6LQJ - chains I and i of the 18 polymer chains in the assembly; structure by electron microscopy, 3.24 A resolution.

# Chain I
Molecule: Curli production assembly/transport component CsgG
Source organism: Escherichia coli K-12
UniProt: P0AEA2 (CSGG_ECOLI); residue numbers follow UniProt; this construct covers 1-277
Chain sequence (285 residues; numbered 1 to 285; the number before each row is that of its first residue):
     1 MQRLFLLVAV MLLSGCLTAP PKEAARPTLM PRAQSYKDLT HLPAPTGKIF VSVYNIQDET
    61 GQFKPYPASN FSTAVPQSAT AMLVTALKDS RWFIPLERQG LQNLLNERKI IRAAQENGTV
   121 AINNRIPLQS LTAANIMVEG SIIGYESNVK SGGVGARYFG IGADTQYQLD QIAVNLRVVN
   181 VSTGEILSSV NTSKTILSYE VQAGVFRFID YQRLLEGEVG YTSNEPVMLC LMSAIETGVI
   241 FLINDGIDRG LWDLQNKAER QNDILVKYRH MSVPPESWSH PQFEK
Disordered / not traced: 1-46, 253-285
Construct notes: expression tag (278-285)
Curated features (UniProtKB/Swiss-Prot):
  - lipidation: C16 (N-palmitoyl cysteine)

# Chain i
Molecule: Curli production assembly/transport component CsgF
Source organism: Escherichia coli K-12
UniProt: P0AE98 (CSGF_ECOLI); numbering as in UniProt (aligned over 1-138)
Chain sequence (144 residues; numbered 1 to 144; the number before each row is that of its first residue):
     1 MRVKHAVVLL MLISPLSWAG TMTFQFRNPN FGGNPNNGAF LLNSAQAQNS YKDPSYNDDF
    61 GIETPSALDN FTQAIQSQIL GGLLSNINTG KPGRMVTNDY IVDIANRDGQ LQLNVTDRKT
   121 GQTSTIQVSG LQNNSTDFHH HHHH
Disordered / not traced: 1-19, 60-144
Construct notes: expression tag (139-144)
Reported in the primary citation:
  - mutagenesis - N43R: decreased growth

# Chain I / chain i interface
Pairs across the interface - 45 pairs, chain I then chain i:
  N148(I) - G20(i)
  F159(I) - Q48(i)
  G160(I) - Q48(i)
  D164(I) - R27(i)  salt bridge
  Q166(I) - M22(i)
  Q168(I) - G20(i)  hydrogen bond (side chain-backbone)
  Q168(I) - M22(i)
  D170(I) - G20(i)  hydrogen bond (side chain-backbone)
  S198(I) - G20(i)  hydrogen bond (side chain-backbone)
  S198(I) - M22(i)
  Y199(I) - M22(i)
  E200(I) - M22(i)
  E200(I) - R27(i)  salt bridge
  Q202(I) - F24(i)
  Q202(I) - Q25(i)  hydrogen bond (side chain-backbone)
  Q202(I) - R27(i)
  F206(I) - N28(i)
  F206(I) - L41(i)
  F206(I) - L42(i)  hydrophobic
  F206(I) - A45(i)
  F208(I) - A45(i)
  F208(I) - Q46(i)
  F208(I) - N49(i)
  F208(I) - Y51(i)
  I209(I) - Y51(i)  hydrogen bond (backbone-side chain)
  D210(I) - Y51(i)
  Y211(I) - N49(i)
  Y211(I) - Y51(i)
  Y211(I) - K52(i)
  Y211(I) - D53(i)
  Y211(I) - P54(i)
  L214(I) - L42(i)  hydrophobic
  E216(I) - N28(i)
  E216(I) - N30(i)
  G217(I) - F31(i)
  E218(I) - F26(i)
  E218(I) - R27(i)  hydrogen bond (side chain-backbone)
  E218(I) - N28(i)  hydrogen bond (side chain-backbone)
  E218(I) - F31(i)
  G220(I) - F24(i)
  T222(I) - M22(i)
  T222(I) - F24(i)
  N224(I) - G20(i)
  N224(I) - T21(i)
  N224(I) - M22(i)  hydrogen bond (side chain-backbone)
Other interface residues (no listed pair), chain I (28 interface residues in all): K64, R157, Y158, R207, Y221
Other interface residues (no listed pair), chain i (22 interface residues in all): T23, S44

# In short
28 residues of chain I and 22 residues of chain i are in contact; the contacts include 8 hydrogen bonds and 2
salt bridges. Polar contacts include D164(I)-R27(i), E200(I)-R27(i) and Q168(I)-G20(i). From the paper: N43R
of chain i reduces growth.
Here chain I is Curli production assembly/transport component CsgG and chain i is Curli production
assembly/transport component CsgF, both from Escherichia coli K-12. Entry 6LQJ (Low resolution architecture of
curli complex) was determined by electron microscopy together with 6LQH and 7BRM from the same study.
